6QWM - chains A and B of the 4 polymer chains in the assembly; structure by X-ray diffraction, 2.90 A resolution.

== Chain A (and B) ==
Molecule: Listeriolysin positive regulatory factor A
Source organism: Listeria monocytogenes
Notes: chain B of this document is another copy of the same molecule, construct and numbering; everything in this record applies to it too
UniProt: Q4TVQ0 (Q4TVQ0_LISMN); residue numbers follow UniProt; this construct covers 1-237
Amino-acid sequence (239 residues; each row starts with the number of its first residue; numbers below 1 keep their minus sign (Gly-1 is residue -1)):
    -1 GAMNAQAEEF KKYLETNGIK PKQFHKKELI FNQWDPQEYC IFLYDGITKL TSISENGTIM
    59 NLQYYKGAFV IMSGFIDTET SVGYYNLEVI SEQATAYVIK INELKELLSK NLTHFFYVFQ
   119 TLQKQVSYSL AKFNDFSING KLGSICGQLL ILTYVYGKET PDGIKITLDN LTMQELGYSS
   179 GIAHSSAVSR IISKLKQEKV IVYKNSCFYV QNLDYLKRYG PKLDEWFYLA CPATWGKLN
Unresolved in the structure: -1 to 1
Construct notes: expression tag (-1 to 0); engineered mutation Gly218 (Ala in Q4TVQ0)
What the authors report for this chain:
  - mutagenesis - G145S, A218G: increased binding to the 30-nt DNA strand
  - mutagenesis - G145S, A218G: increased growth in response to G-6-P
  - mutagenesis - G145C, G145S, A218G: increased signaling

== How chain A and chain B interact ==
Pairs across the interface (87; chain A residue first):
  Gln4(A) - Asp75(B)  hydrogen bond
  Leu48(A) - Leu128(B)  hydrophobic
  Ser50(A) - Asn132(B)  hydrogen bond
  Ser50(A) - Lys220(B)
  Glu53(A) - Pro219(B)
  Met58(A) - Asn132(B)
  Met58(A) - Ser135(B)
  Met58(A) - Ile136(B)  hydrophobic
  Leu60(A) - Leu128(B)
  Leu60(A) - Asn132(B)
  Met70(A) - Phe117(B)  hydrophobic
  Met70(A) - Gln121(B)
  Gly72(A) - Gln121(B)  hydrogen bond (backbone-side chain)
  Phe73(A) - Gln118(B)
  Phe73(A) - Gln121(B)
  Phe73(A) - Lys122(B)
  Ile74(A) - Phe114(B)  hydrophobic
  Ile74(A) - Phe117(B)  hydrophobic
  Ile74(A) - Gln121(B)  hydrogen bond (backbone-side chain)
  Asp75(A) - Gln4(B)  hydrogen bond
  Asp75(A) - Phe114(B)
  Asp75(A) - Gln118(B)
  Thr78(A) - Leu227(B)
  Ser79(A) - Leu227(B)
  Val80(A) - Ser125(B)
  Gly81(A) - Glu223(B)
  Gly81(A) - Leu227(B)
  Tyr82(A) - Lys220(B)  hydrogen bond (backbone-side chain)
  Tyr82(A) - Glu223(B)  hydrogen bond (backbone-side chain)
  Tyr82(A) - Leu227(B)
  Tyr83(A) - Leu128(B)
  Tyr83(A) - Ala129(B)
  Tyr83(A) - Lys220(B)
  Lys103(A) - Phe114(B)
  Ser107(A) - Leu110(B)
  Ser107(A) - Phe114(B)
  Phe113(A) - Phe113(B)  hydrophobic
  Phe113(A) - Phe114(B)  hydrophobic
  Phe114(A) - Asp75(B)
  Phe114(A) - Lys103(B)
  Phe114(A) - Ser107(B)
  Phe114(A) - Phe113(B)  hydrophobic
  Phe117(A) - Ile74(B)  hydrophobic
  Phe117(A) - Phe113(B)  hydrophobic
  Phe117(A) - Val116(B)  hydrophobic
  Phe117(A) - Phe117(B)  hydrophobic
  Phe117(A) - Leu120(B)  hydrophobic
  Gln118(A) - Phe73(B)
  Gln118(A) - Asp75(B)  hydrogen bond (side chain-backbone)
  Gln118(A) - Thr76(B)  hydrogen bond (side chain-backbone)
  Leu120(A) - Val124(B)  hydrophobic
  Gln121(A) - Met70(B)
  Gln121(A) - Gly72(B)  hydrogen bond (side chain-backbone)
  Gln121(A) - Phe73(B)
  Gln121(A) - Ile74(B)  hydrogen bond (side chain-backbone)
  Gln121(A) - Leu120(B)
  Lys122(A) - Phe73(B)
  Gln123(A) - Val124(B)
  Val124(A) - Gln123(B)
  Val124(A) - Val124(B)  hydrophobic
  Ser125(A) - Val80(B)
  Ser127(A) - Ser127(B)
  Ser127(A) - Leu128(B)
  Leu128(A) - Leu60(B)  hydrophobic
  Leu128(A) - Gln61(B)
  Leu128(A) - Tyr83(B)
  Ala129(A) - Tyr83(B)  hydrogen bond (backbone-side chain)
  Lys130(A) - Phe131(B)
  Phe131(A) - Met58(B)  hydrophobic
  Phe131(A) - Leu60(B)
  Phe131(A) - Phe134(B)  hydrophobic
  Asn132(A) - Ser50(B)
  Asn132(A) - Met58(B)
  Phe134(A) - Phe131(B)  hydrophobic
  Ser135(A) - Met58(B)
  Ser135(A) - Lys139(B)  hydrogen bond (backbone-side chain)
  Ser135(A) - Gly179(B)
  Lys139(A) - Ser135(B)  hydrogen bond (side chain-backbone)
  Gly179(A) - Ser135(B)
  Lys220(A) - Ser50(B)  hydrogen bond
  Lys220(A) - Tyr82(B)  hydrogen bond (side chain-backbone)
  Lys220(A) - Tyr83(B)
  Glu223(A) - Gly81(B)
  Glu223(A) - Tyr82(B)  hydrogen bond (side chain-backbone)
  Leu227(A) - Ser79(B)
  Leu227(A) - Gly81(B)
  Leu227(A) - Tyr82(B)
Interface residues without a listed pair, chain A (51 interface residues in all): Gln61, Thr76, Leu110, Tyr115, Val116, Ile136, Ser177, Ser178, Ala228
Interface residues without a listed pair, chain B (51 interface residues in all): Leu48, Asn59, Thr78, Tyr115, Lys130, Ser178, Ala228

== Summary ==
The chain A/chain B interface involves 51 residues from each chain; the contacts include 17 hydrogen bonds.
Polar pairs include Gln4(A)-Asp75(B), Ser50(A)-Asn132(B) and Gly72(A)-Gln121(B). From the paper: G145C, G145S
and A218G of chain A increase signaling; G145S and A218G of chain A increase binding to the 30-nt DNA strand.
Chain A and chain B are both Listeriolysin positive regulatory factor A (Listeria monocytogenes); the
structure, The Transcriptional Regulator PrfA-A218G mutant from Listeria Monocytogenes in complex with a 30-bp
operator PrfA-box motif, was determined by X-ray diffraction (same publication as 6QWF, 6QWH and 6QWK).
